PDB entry 8GJN | electron microscopy, 3.60 A resolution | chains A and C of the 3 polymer chains in the assembly

# Chain A
Molecule: Heavy chain of 17B10 Fab
Organism: Mus musculus
Notes: antibody fragment or engineered binder
Sequence (138 residues; each row starts with the number of its first residue):
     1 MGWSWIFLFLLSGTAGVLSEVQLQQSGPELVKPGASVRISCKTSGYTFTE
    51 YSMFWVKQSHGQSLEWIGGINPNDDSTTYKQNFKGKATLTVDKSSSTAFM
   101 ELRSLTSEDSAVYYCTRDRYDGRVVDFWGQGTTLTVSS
Unresolved in the structure: 1-19
Cystine bridges: Cys41-Cys115

# Chain C
Molecule: Spike protein S2'
Organism: Severe acute respiratory syndrome coronavirus 2
Notes: fragment: rbd
Reference sequence: P0DTC2 (SPIKE_SARS2); numbering as in UniProt (aligned over 333-530)
Sequence (198 residues; numbered 333 to 530; the number before each row is that of its first residue):
   333 TNLCPFGEVFNATRFASVYAWNRKRISNCVADYSVLYNSASFSTFKCYGV
   383 SPTKLNDLCFTNVYADSFVIRGDEVRQIAPGQTGKIADYNYKLPDDFTGC
   433 VIAWNSNNLDSKVGGNYNYLYRLFRKSNLKPFERDISTEIYQAGSTPCNG
   483 VEGFNCYFPLQSYGFQPTNGVGYQPYRVVVLSFELLHAPATVCGPKKS
Unresolved in the structure: 529-530
Cystine bridges: Cys336-Cys361, Cys379-Cys432, Cys391-Cys525, Cys480-Cys488
Covalent attachments: N-acetylglucosamine (NAG) linked to Asn343
UniProt features mapped onto this chain:
  - region: Arg403 to Asp405 (Integrin-binding motif), Asn448 to Phe456 (Immunodominant HLA epitope recognized by the CD8+)
  - glycosylation: Asn343 (N-linked (GlcNAc...) (complex) asparagine)

# Interface between chain A and chain C
Residue-residue contacts (18; chain A residue first):
  Ser52(A) with Asn487(C), hydrogen bond
  Phe54(A) with Phe486(C), hydrophobic
  Gly69(A) with Phe486(C)
  Asn71(A) with Phe486(C); Asn487(C); Tyr489(C), hydrogen bond
  Asp74(A) with Phe456(C); Tyr489(C), hydrogen bond
  Ser76(A) with Phe486(C); Asn487(C); Tyr489(C)
  Thr77(A) with Phe486(C)
  Thr78(A) with Phe486(C)
  Arg119(A) with Ser477(C)
  Tyr120(A) with Lys458(C); Tyr473(C); Gln474(C)
  Val124(A) with Ser477(C)
Other interface residues (no listed pair), chain A (13 interface residues in all): Asn73, Asp118
Other interface residues (no listed pair), chain C (10 interface residues in all): Ala475, Gly476
The authors on this interface:
  - epitope / paratope residues, chain A: Ser52(A), Asn71(A), Ser76(A), Arg119(A), Tyr120(A)
  - epitope / paratope residues, chain C: Leu455(C), Tyr473(C), Ser477(C), Phe486(C)

# Overview
13 residues of chain A face 10 of chain C across their interface, with 3 hydrogen bonds. Polar contacts
include Ser52(A)-Asn487(C), Asn71(A)-Tyr489(C) and Asp74(A)-Tyr489(C). Covalently linked N-acetylglucosamine:
at Asn343(C). From the paper: epitope/paratope residues Ser52(A), Asn71(A) and Leu455(C) among others.
Chain A is Heavy chain of 17B10 Fab (Mus musculus) and chain C is Spike protein S2' (Severe acute respiratory
syndrome coronavirus 2); the structure, 17B10 fab in complex with up-RBD of SARS-CoV-2 Spike G614 trimer, was
determined by electron microscopy (same publication as 8GJM).
